6M7J - chains D and F of the 9 polymer chains in the assembly; structure by electron microscopy, 4.40 A resolution (low resolution: residue-level contacts below are approximate; hydrogen-bond / salt-bridge calls are withheld).

# Chain D
Molecule: DNA-directed RNA polymerase subunit beta'
From: Mycobacterium tuberculosis
Notes: EC 2.7.7.6
UniProt: A5U053 (RPOC_MYCTA); numbering as in UniProt (aligned over 1-1316)
Chain sequence (1326 residues; each row starts with the number of its first residue; numbers below 1 keep their minus sign (Gly-1 is residue -1)):
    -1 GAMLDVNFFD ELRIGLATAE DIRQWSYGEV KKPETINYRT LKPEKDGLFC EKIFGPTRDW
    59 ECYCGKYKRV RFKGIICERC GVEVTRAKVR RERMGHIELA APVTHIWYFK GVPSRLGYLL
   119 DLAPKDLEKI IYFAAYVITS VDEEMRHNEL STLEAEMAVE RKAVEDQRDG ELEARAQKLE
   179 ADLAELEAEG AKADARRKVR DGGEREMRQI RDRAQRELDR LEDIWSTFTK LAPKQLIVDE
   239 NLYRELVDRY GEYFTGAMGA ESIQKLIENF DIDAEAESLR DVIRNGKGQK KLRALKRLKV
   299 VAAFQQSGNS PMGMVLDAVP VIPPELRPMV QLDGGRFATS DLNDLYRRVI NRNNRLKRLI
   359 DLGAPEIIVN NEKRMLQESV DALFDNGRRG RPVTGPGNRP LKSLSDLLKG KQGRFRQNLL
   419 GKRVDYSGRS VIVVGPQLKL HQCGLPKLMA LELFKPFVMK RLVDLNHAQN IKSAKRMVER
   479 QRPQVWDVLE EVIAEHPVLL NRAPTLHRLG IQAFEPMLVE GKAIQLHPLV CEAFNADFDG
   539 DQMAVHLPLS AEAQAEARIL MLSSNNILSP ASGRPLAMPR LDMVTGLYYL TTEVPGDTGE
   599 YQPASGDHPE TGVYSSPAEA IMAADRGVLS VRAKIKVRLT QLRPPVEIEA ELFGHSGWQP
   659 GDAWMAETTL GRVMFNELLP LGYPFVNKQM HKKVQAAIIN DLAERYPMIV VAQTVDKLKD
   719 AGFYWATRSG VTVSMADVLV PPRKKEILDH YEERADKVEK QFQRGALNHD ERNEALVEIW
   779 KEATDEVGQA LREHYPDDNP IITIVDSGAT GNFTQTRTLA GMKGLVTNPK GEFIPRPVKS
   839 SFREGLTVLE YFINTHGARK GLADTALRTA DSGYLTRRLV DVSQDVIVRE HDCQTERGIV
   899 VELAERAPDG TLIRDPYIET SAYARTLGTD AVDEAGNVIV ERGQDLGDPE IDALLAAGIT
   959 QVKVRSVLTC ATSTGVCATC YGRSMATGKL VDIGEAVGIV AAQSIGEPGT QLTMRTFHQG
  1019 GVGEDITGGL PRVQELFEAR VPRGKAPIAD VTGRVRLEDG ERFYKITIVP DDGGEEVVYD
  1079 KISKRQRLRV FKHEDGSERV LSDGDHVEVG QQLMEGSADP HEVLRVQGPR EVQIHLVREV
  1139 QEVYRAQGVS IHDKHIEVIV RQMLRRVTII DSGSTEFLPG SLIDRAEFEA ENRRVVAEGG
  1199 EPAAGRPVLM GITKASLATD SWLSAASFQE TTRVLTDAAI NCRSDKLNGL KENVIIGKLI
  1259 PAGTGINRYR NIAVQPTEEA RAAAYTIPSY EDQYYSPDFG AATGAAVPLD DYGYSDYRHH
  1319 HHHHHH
Unresolved in the structure: 1013-1024, 1091-1096, 1283-1324
Construct notes: expression tag (-1 to 0, 1317-1324)
Ion coordination: Zn2+ site 1: Cys60, Tyr61, Cys62; Mg2+: Asp535, Asp537, Asp539; Zn2+ site 2: Cys891, Cys968, Cys975, Cys978
Residues lining bound ligands: Corallopyronin A (C0L; methyl [(1E,5R)-5-{(3E)-3-[(2E,4E,8R,9E,12E)-1,8-dihydroxy-2,5,9-trimethyltetradeca-2,4,9,12-tetraen-1-ylidene]-2,4-dioxo-3,4-d ihydro-2H-pyran-6-yl}hex-1-en-1-yl]carbamate): Leu406, Lys407, Gly408, Lys409, Leu417, Gly419, Lys420, Gln882, Leu1221, Leu1248, Lys1249, Val1252, Ile1253

# Chain F
Molecule: RNA polymerase sigma factor SigA
From: Mycobacterium tuberculosis
UniProt: P9WGI0 (SIGA_MYCTO); numbering as in UniProt (aligned over 1-528)
Chain sequence (531 residues; each row starts with the number of its first residue; numbers below 1 keep their minus sign (Gly-2 is residue -2)):
    -2 GPHMAATKAS TATDEPVKRT ATKSPAASAS GAKTGAKRTA AKSASGSPPA KRATKPAARS
    58 VKPASAPQDT TTSTIPKRKT RAAAKSAAAK APSARGHATK PRAPKDAQHE AATDPEDALD
   118 SVEELDAEPD LDVEPGEDLD LDAADLNLDD LEDDVAPDAD DDLDSGDDED HEDLEAEAAV
   178 APGQTADDDE EIAEPTEKDK ASGDFVWDED ESEALRQARK DAELTASADS VRAYLKQIGK
   238 VALLNAEEEV ELAKRIEAGL YATQLMTELS ERGEKLPAAQ RRDMMWICRD GDRAKNHLLE
   298 ANLRLVVSLA KRYTGRGMAF LDLIQEGNLG LIRAVEKFDY TKGYKFSTYA TWWIRQAITR
   358 AMADQARTIR IPVHMVEVIN KLGRIQRELL QDLGREPTPE ELAKEMDITP EKVLEIQQYA
   418 REPISLDQTI GDEGDSQLGD FIEDSEAVVA VDAVSFTLLQ DQLQSVLDTL SEREAGVVRL
   478 RFGLTDGQPR TLDEIGQVYG VTRERIRQIE SKTMSKLRHP SRSQVLRDYL D
Unresolved in the structure: -2 to 208, 528
Construct notes: expression tag (-2 to 0)

# Chain D / chain F interface
Residue-residue contacts - 49 pairs, chain D then chain F:
  Glu32(D) - Arg367(F)
  Thr33(D) - Thr365(F)
  Thr33(D) - Ile366(F)
  Tyr36(D) - Pro369(F)
  Tyr36(D) - Tyr416(F)
  Arg37(D) - Tyr416(F)
  Arg67(D) - Gln485(F)
  Arg334(D) - Arg418(F)
  Arg334(D) - Glu419(F)
  Arg334(D) - Pro420(F)
  Ala336(D) - Leu423(F)
  Thr337(D) - Ile421(F)
  Thr337(D) - Leu423(F)
  Asp339(D) - Asp424(F)
  Asp342(D) - Thr365(F)
  Arg345(D) - Gln362(F)
  Arg345(D) - Arg364(F)
  Arg345(D) - Thr365(F)
  Arg346(D) - Ala316(F)
  Asn349(D) - Gln362(F)
  Arg350(D) - Asp319(F)
  Arg353(D) - Asp319(F)
  Arg353(D) - Gln322(F)
  Arg353(D) - Glu323(F)
  Arg353(D) - Gln362(F)
  Arg356(D) - Leu326(F)
  Leu360(D) - Ile329(F)
  Pro363(D) - Asn293(F)
  Ile365(D) - Tyr231(F)
  Ile365(D) - Gln234(F)
  Ile365(D) - Glu297(F)
  Ile366(D) - Tyr231(F)
  Ile366(D) - Leu300(F)
  Ile366(D) - Gln322(F)
  Ile366(D) - Asn325(F)
  Asn369(D) - Tyr231(F)
  Asn369(D) - Gln322(F)
  Glu370(D) - Gln322(F)
  Arg372(D) - Ser227(F)
  Arg372(D) - Tyr231(F)
  Met373(D) - Leu318(F)
  Met373(D) - Asp319(F)
  Met373(D) - Gln322(F)
  Glu376(D) - Ser227(F)
  Arg387(D) - Ala225(F)
  Arg397(D) - Asp424(F)
  Gln467(D) - Asp525(F)
  Asn468(D) - Asp525(F)
  Asn468(D) - Tyr526(F)
Also at the interface, not in a pair above, chain D (42 interface residues in all): Ile34, Glu126, Val328, Phe335, Ser338, Asn341, Leu357, Gly361, Ala362, Lys400, Ile469, Lys470, Lys473
Also at the interface, not in a pair above, chain F (41 interface residues in all): Lys292, Leu296, Glu333, Ala363, Ile368, Met372, Ser422, Val448, Asp449, Gly484

# In short
The interface between chain D and chain F involves 42 residues on one side and 41 on the other. Chain D binds
Corallopyronin A. Cys60(D), Tyr61(D) and Cys62(D) coordinate Zn2+ site 1. Asp535(D), Asp537(D) and Asp539(D)
coordinate Mg2+.
Here chain D is DNA-directed RNA polymerase subunit beta' and chain F is RNA polymerase sigma factor SigA,
both from Mycobacterium tuberculosis. Entry 6M7J (Mycobacterium tuberculosis RNAP with RbpA/us fork and
Corallopyronin) was determined by electron microscopy together with 6EDT, 6EE8 and 6EEC from the same study.
